4XWW - chains A and B of the 4 polymer chains in the assembly; structure by X-ray diffraction, 1.70 A resolution.

== Chain A (and B) ==
Protein: DR2417
Source organism: Deinococcus radiodurans
Notes: engineered mutation(s): D175A; chain B of this document is another copy of the same molecule, construct and numbering; everything in this record applies to it too
Reference sequence: H9CZL7 (H9CZL7_DEIRD); residue numbers follow UniProt; this construct covers 1-559
Sequence (559 residues; row label = number of the first residue in the row):
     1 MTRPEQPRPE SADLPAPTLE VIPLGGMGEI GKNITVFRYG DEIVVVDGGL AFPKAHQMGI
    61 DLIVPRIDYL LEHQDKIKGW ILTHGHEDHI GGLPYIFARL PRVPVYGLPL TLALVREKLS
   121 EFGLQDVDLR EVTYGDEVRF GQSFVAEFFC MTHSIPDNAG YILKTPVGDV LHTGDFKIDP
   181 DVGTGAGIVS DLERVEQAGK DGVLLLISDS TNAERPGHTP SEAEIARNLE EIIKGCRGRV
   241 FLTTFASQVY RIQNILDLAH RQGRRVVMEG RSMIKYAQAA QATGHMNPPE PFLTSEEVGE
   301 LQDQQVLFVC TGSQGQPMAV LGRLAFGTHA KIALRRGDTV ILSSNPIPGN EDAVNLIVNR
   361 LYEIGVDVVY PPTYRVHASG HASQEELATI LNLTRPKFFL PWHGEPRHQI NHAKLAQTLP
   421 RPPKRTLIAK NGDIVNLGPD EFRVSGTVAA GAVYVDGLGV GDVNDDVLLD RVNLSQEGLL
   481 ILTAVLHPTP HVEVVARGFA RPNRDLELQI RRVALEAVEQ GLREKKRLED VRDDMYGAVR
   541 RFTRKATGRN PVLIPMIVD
Unresolved in the structure: 1-14 (chain B: 1-15, 559)
Ion coordination: Mn2+: G59, D456; Zn2+ site 1: H84, H86, H153; Zn2+ site 2: D88, H89, H403
From the paper describing this entry:
  - binding site for the 7-nt RNA strand: Q316, H381
  - specificity-determining residues: Q316
  - mutagenesis - D61A, H377A, S379A, H381A, D456A, E477A: decreased catalytic activity
  - contacts within the chain: D209-H381 (hydrogen bond)
  - catalytic residues: D88, H381 (proposed by the authors, not directly observed)
  - Mn2+ coordination: G59, D456
  - mutagenesis - D61A: decreased binding to DR2417 (chain A)
  - mutagenesis - D61A: increased catalytic activity on double hairpin RNA
  - mutagenesis - D175A: abolished catalytic activity

== Chain A / chain B interface ==
Residue-residue contacts - 87 pairs, chain A then chain B:
  M58(A) - S475(B)
  G59(A) - Q476(B)
  E214(A) - Y370(B)  hydrogen bond
  G349(A) - D352(B)
  E351(A) - E351(B)
  D352(A) - G349(B)
  N355(A) - E405(B)  hydrogen bond
  N355(A) - R407(B)  hydrogen bond
  V358(A) - R407(B)
  N359(A) - E405(B)  hydrogen bond
  N359(A) - P406(B)
  N359(A) - R407(B)  hydrogen bond (side chain-backbone)
  Y362(A) - R407(B)
  Y362(A) - I410(B)  hydrophobic
  Y362(A) - N411(B)  hydrogen bond
  E363(A) - P406(B)
  Y370(A) - E214(B)  hydrogen bond
  Y370(A) - R407(B)  hydrogen bond
  E405(A) - N355(B)  hydrogen bond
  E405(A) - N359(B)  hydrogen bond
  P406(A) - N359(B)
  P406(A) - E363(B)
  R407(A) - N355(B)  hydrogen bond
  R407(A) - V358(B)
  R407(A) - N359(B)  hydrogen bond (backbone-side chain)
  R407(A) - Y362(B)
  R407(A) - Y370(B)  hydrogen bond
  I410(A) - Y362(B)
  N411(A) - Y362(B)  hydrogen bond
  D456(A) - T547(B)
  D456(A) - R549(B)  salt bridge
  G457(A) - T547(B)
  L458(A) - K545(B)
  L458(A) - T547(B)  hydrogen bond (backbone-backbone)
  G459(A) - T547(B)
  G461(A) - R501(B)  hydrogen bond (backbone-side chain)
  D462(A) - A500(B)
  D462(A) - R501(B)  hydrogen bond (backbone-backbone)
  D462(A) - R549(B)  salt bridge
  V463(A) - R549(B)
  V467(A) - G498(B)
  V467(A) - F499(B)
  V467(A) - A500(B)
  V467(A) - R501(B)
  D470(A) - R497(B)
  D470(A) - G498(B)
  R471(A) - S475(B)
  R471(A) - Q476(B)
  R471(A) - G498(B)  hydrogen bond (side chain-backbone)
  R471(A) - F499(B)
  L474(A) - L474(B)  hydrophobic
  S475(A) - M58(B)
  S475(A) - R471(B)
  S475(A) - S475(B)
  Q476(A) - M58(B)
  Q476(A) - G59(B)
  Q476(A) - R471(B)  hydrogen bond (backbone-side chain)
  L479(A) - L474(B)  hydrophobic
  L479(A) - L479(B)  hydrophobic
  I481(A) - I554(B)  hydrophobic
  E493(A) - M556(B)
  V495(A) - I554(B)  hydrophobic
  R497(A) - D470(B)  salt bridge
  R497(A) - L474(B)
  R497(A) - V552(B)
  G498(A) - V467(B)
  G498(A) - D470(B)
  G498(A) - R471(B)  hydrogen bond (backbone-side chain)
  F499(A) - V463(B)
  F499(A) - V467(B)
  F499(A) - R471(B)  hydrogen bond (backbone-side chain)
  A500(A) - D462(B)
  A500(A) - V467(B)
  R501(A) - G461(B)  hydrogen bond (side chain-backbone)
  R501(A) - D462(B)  hydrogen bond (backbone-backbone)
  R501(A) - V467(B)
  K545(A) - L458(B)
  A546(A) - L458(B)
  T547(A) - G457(B)
  T547(A) - L458(B)  hydrogen bond (backbone-backbone)
  T547(A) - G459(B)
  R549(A) - D456(B)  salt bridge
  R549(A) - D462(B)  salt bridge
  R549(A) - V463(B)
  R549(A) - R471(B)
  I554(A) - I481(B)  hydrophobic
  I554(A) - R497(B)
Other interface residues (no listed pair), chain A (50 interface residues in all): P348, N464, G478, T483, G548, M556
Other interface residues (no listed pair), chain B (51 interface residues in all): K54, A55, P348, N464, G478, T483, V495, G548

== In short ==
The interface between chain A and chain B involves 50 residues on one side and 51 on the other; the contacts
include 24 hydrogen bonds and 5 salt bridges. Among the polar pairs are D456(A)-R549(B), D462(A)-R549(B) and
R497(A)-D470(B). From the paper: catalytic residues D88(A) and H381(A); D61A, H377A and S379A of chain A,
among others, reduce catalytic activity; 7 substitutions were tested in all.
Chain A and chain B are both DR2417 (Deinococcus radiodurans); the structure, Crystal structure of RNase J
complexed with RNA, was determined by X-ray diffraction together with 4XWT from the same study.
